6QSY - chains A and P; structure by X-ray diffraction, 1.70 A resolution.

[Chain A]
Molecule: Streptavidin
Organism: Streptomyces avidinii
UniProtKB: P22629 (SAV_STRAV); residues 14-139 here correspond to UniProt positions 38-163 (UniProt number = residue number + 24)
Amino-acid sequence (125 residues; numbered 13 to 139; 2 numbers in that range are skipped by the numbering (no residue carries them; nothing is unmodelled there); the number before each row is that of its first residue):
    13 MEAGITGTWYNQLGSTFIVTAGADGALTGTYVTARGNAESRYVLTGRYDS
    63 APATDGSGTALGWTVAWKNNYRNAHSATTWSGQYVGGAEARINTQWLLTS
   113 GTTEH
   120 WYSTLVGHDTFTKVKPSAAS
Disordered / not traced: 13-14, 136-139
Construct notes: initiating methionine (13); conflict Val-44 (Glu68 in P22629), Thr-45 (Ser69 in P22629), Arg-47 (Val71 in P22629); engineered mutation His-117 (Ala141 in P22629), Tyr-121 (Lys145 in P22629)
Swiss-Prot annotation at these positions:
  - motif: Arg-59 to Asp-61 (Cell attachment site)
  - binding site (biotin): Tyr-43, Tyr-54, Trp-92, Trp-108, Trp-120
From the paper describing this entry:
  - conformationally variable residues (loop rearrangement): Thr-114, Thr-115, Glu-116
  - contacts within the chain: Trp-120/Tyr-121 (hydrophobic contact), His-117/Trp-120 (hydrophobic contact), Glu-116/Trp-120 (hydrophobic contact), Glu-116/Tyr-121 (hydrogen bond)
  - self-association interface (contacts with another copy of this molecule); pairs are residue here / residue on that copy: Leu-25/Trp-120

[Chain P]
Molecule: Strep-tag II peptide
Amino-acid sequence (12 residues; numbered 0 to 11; the number before each row is that of its first residue; numbering starts at 0):
     0 XSAWSHPQFEKX
Disordered / not traced: 0-1
Modified positions: BE2 (2-aminobenzoic acid) at position 0; NH2 (amino group) at position 11

[How chain A and chain P interact]
Pairs across the interface (23; chain A residue first):
  Thr-45(A) / Pro-6(P)
  Thr-45(A) / Glu-9(P)  hydrogen bond
  Ala-46(A) / Glu-9(P)
  Ala-46(A) / NH2_11(P)
  Arg-47(A) / Glu-9(P)  salt bridge
  Arg-47(A) / Lys-10(P)  hydrogen bond (side chain-backbone)
  Ser-52(A) / Glu-9(P)  hydrogen bond
  Tyr-54(A) / Pro-6(P)
  Trp-79(A) / His-5(P)
  Trp-79(A) / Gln-7(P)
  Arg-84(A) / Pro-6(P)
  Arg-84(A) / Glu-9(P)  salt bridge
  Ala-86(A) / His-5(P)
  Ala-86(A) / Pro-6(P)
  Ser-88(A) / His-5(P)  hydrogen bond
  Thr-90(A) / Gln-7(P)  hydrogen bond
  Trp-92(A) / Gln-7(P)
  Trp-108(A) / Gln-7(P)
  Trp-108(A) / Phe-8(P)  hydrophobic
  Leu-110(A) / His-5(P)
  Leu-110(A) / Gln-7(P)
  Leu-110(A) / Phe-8(P)  hydrophobic
  Leu-124(A) / Ala-2(P)  hydrophobic
Other interface residues (no listed pair), chain A (15 interface residues in all): Ser-27

[Summary]
Chain A and chain P form an interface of 15 and 8 residues respectively; the contacts include 5 hydrogen bonds
and 2 salt bridges. Polar pairs include Arg-47(A)/Glu-9(P), Arg-84(A)/Glu-9(P) and Thr-45(A)/Glu-9(P). UniProt
lists 5 biotin-binding residues on chain A. The paper reports conformational variability at Thr-114(A),
Thr-115(A) and Glu-116(A); a self-association interface involving Leu-25(A).
Here chain A is Streptavidin (Streptomyces avidinii) and chain P is Strep-tag II peptide. Entry 6QSY
(Engineered streptavidin variant (H--WY) in complex with the Strep-tag II peptide) was determined by X-ray
diffraction (same publication as 6TIP, 6SOK, 6SOS, 6QW4 and 6QBB).
